PDB entry 5DZN | X-ray diffraction, 2.30 A resolution | chains A and B of the 8 polymer chains in the assembly

Chain A (and B):
Protein: T-cell immunoglobulin and mucin domain-containing protein 4
Organism: Homo sapiens
Notes: chain B of this document is another copy of the same molecule, construct and numbering; everything in this record applies to it too
Reference sequence: Q96H15 (TIMD4_HUMAN); residues 0-112 here correspond to UniProt positions 22-134 (UniProt number = residue number + 22)
Amino-acid sequence (114 residues; each row starts with the number of its first residue; numbers below 1 keep their minus sign (Met-1 is residue -1)):
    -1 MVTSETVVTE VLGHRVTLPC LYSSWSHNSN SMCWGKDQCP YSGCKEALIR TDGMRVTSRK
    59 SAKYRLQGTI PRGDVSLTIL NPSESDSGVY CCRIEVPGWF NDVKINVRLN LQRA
Disulfide bonds: Cys18-Cys90, Cys31-Cys42, Cys37-Cys89
Differences from the reference sequence: initiating methionine (-1)

How chain A and chain B interact:
Residue-residue contacts (8; chain A residue first):
  Met-1(A) - Trp97(B)  hydrogen bond (backbone-backbone)
  Met-1(A) - Phe98(B)
  Met-1(A) - Asn99(B)  hydrogen bond (backbone-side chain)
  Val0(A) - Asn99(B)
  Trp97(A) - Met-1(B)  hydrogen bond (backbone-backbone)
  Phe98(A) - Met-1(B)
  Asn99(A) - Met-1(B)  hydrogen bond (side chain-backbone)
  Asn99(A) - Val0(B)

Overview:
The chain A/chain B interface involves 5 residues from each chain; the contacts include 4 hydrogen bonds.
Among the polar pairs are Met-1(A)-Asn99(B) and Met-1(A)-Trp97(B).
Chain A and chain B are both T-cell immunoglobulin and mucin domain-containing protein 4 (Homo sapiens); the
structure, human T-cell immunoglobulin and mucin domain protein 4, was determined by X-ray diffraction,
deposited together with 5DZO.
